Entry 3J1T (electron microscopy, 9.70 A resolution (very low resolution: no residue pairs are listed; an interface is given only as per-side residue counts)); this record covers chains A and B of the 3 polymer chains in the assembly.

Chain A:
Protein: Cytoplasmic dynein 1 heavy chain 1, seryl t-RNA synthetase chimera
Source organism: Mus musculus
UniProt: Q9JHU4 (DYHC1_MOUSE); residues 3264-3427 here = UniProt positions 3264-3427
Chain sequence (164 residues; numbered 3264 to 3427; the number before each row is that of its first residue):
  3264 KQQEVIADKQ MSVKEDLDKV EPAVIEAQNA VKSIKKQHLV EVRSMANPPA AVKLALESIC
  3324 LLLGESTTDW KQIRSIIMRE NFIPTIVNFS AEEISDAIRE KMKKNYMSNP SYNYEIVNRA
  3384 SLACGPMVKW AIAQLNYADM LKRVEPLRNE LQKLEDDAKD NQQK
From the paper describing this entry:
  - contacts within the chain: Glu-3378/Arg-3382 (from molecular simulation)
  - mutagenesis - E3289A: increased binding to MT (citing earlier work)

Chain B:
Protein: Tubulin alpha-1B chain
Source organism: Bos taurus
Chain sequence (451 residues; row label = number of the first residue in the row):
     1 MRECISIHVG QAGVQIGNAC WELYCLEHGI QPDGQMPSDK TIGGGDDSFN TFFSETGAGK
    61 HVPRAVFVDL EPTVIDEVRT GTYRQLFHPE QLITGKEDAA NNYARGHYTI GKEIIDLVLD
   121 RIRKLADQCT GLQGFSVFHS FGGGTGSGFT SLLMERLSVD YGKKSKLEFS IYPAPQVSTA
   181 VVEPYNSILT THTTLEHSDC AFMVDNEAIY DICRRNLDIE RPTYTNLNRL IGQIVSSITA
   241 SLRFDGALNV DLTEFQTNLV PYPRGHFPLA TYAPVISAEK AYHEQLSVAE ITNACFEPAN
   301 QMVKCDPRHG KYMACCLLYR GDVVPKDVNA AIATIKTKRT IQFVDWCPTG FKVGINYEPP
   361 TVVPGGDLAK VQRAVCMLSN TTAIAEAWAR LDHKFDLMYA KRAFVHWYVG EGMEEGEFSE
   421 AREDMAALEK DYEEVGVDSV EGEGEEEGEE Y
Disordered / not traced: 440-451

How chain A and chain B interact:
At this resolution (10 A) residue pairs are not listed: 10 residues of chain A and 11 of chain B lie at the interface.
The authors on this interface:
  - residue pairs: Arg-3382(A)/Glu-414(B), Arg-3382(A)/Glu-420(B) (salt bridge)

Overview:
The interface between chain A and chain B involves 10 residues on one side and 11 on the other. The authors
report a contact between Arg-3382(A) and Glu-414(B); a salt bridge between Arg-3382(A) and Glu-420(B). From
the paper: E3289A of chain A increases binding to MT; contacts within the chain involving Arg-3382(A) and
Glu-3378(A).
Chain A is Cytoplasmic dynein 1 heavy chain 1, seryl t-RNA synthetase chimera (Mus musculus) and chain B is
Tubulin alpha-1B chain (Bos taurus); the structure, High affinity dynein microtubule binding domain - tubulin
complex, was determined by electron microscopy (same publication as 3J1U).
